Entry 6AH7 (X-ray diffraction, 2.38 A resolution); this record covers chains A and B.

== Chain A (and B) ==
Name: Xaa-Pro dipeptidase
Organism: Pseudoalteromonas lipolytica
Notes: EC 3.4.13.9; chain B of this document is another copy of the same molecule, construct and numbering; everything in this record applies to it too
UniProtKB: A0A1I7CHQ2 (A0A1I7CHQ2_9GAMM); residue numbers follow UniProt; this construct covers 1-440
Sequence (448 residues; row label = number of the first residue in the row):
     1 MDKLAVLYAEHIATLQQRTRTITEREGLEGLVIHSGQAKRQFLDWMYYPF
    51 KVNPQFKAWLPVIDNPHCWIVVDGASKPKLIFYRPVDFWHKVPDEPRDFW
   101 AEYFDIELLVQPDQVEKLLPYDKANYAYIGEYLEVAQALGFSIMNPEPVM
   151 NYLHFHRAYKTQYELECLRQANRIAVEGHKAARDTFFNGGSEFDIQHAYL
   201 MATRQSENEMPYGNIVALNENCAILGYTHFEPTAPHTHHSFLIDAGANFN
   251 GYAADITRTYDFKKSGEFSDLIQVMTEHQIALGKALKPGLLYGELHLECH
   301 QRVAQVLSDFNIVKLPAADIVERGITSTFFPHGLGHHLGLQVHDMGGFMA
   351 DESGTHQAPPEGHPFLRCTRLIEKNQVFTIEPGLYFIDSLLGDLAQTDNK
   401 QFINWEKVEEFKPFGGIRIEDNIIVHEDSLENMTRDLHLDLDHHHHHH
Unresolved in the structure: 1, 441-448
Sequence notes: engineered mutation Trp45 (Asp in A0A1I7CHQ2), Gly226 (His in A0A1I7CHQ2); expression tag (441-448)
Metal / ion sites: Na+ near Glu10 (its only coordinating residue here); Mn2+ site 1: Asp244, Asp255, Glu420; Mn2+ site 2: Asp255, His336, Glu420
From the paper describing this entry:
  - conformationally variable residues (side-chain flip): Arg367 (from molecular simulation)
  - mutagenesis - Y292F/L366F (1.5-fold): increased catalytic activity (paraoxonase activity)

== Chain A / chain B interface ==
Contacting residue pairs (94; chain A residue first):
  Lys39(A) - Tyr48(B)
  Gln41(A) - Lys51(B)
  Phe42(A) - Asn53(B)
  Phe42(A) - Pro54(B)
  Phe42(A) - Gly130(B)
  Phe42(A) - Glu131(B)
  Phe42(A) - Asn145(B)
  Leu43(A) - Met150(B)  hydrophobic
  Leu43(A) - Gln341(B)  hydrogen bond (backbone-side chain)
  Leu43(A) - Met345(B)
  Asp44(A) - Gln341(B)  hydrogen bond
  Trp45(A) - His343(B)
  Trp45(A) - Arg367(B)
  Met46(A) - Pro211(B)
  Met46(A) - Tyr212(B)  hydrophobic
  Tyr48(A) - Lys39(B)
  Tyr48(A) - Pro49(B)
  Tyr48(A) - Lys51(B)
  Pro49(A) - Tyr48(B)
  Pro49(A) - Pro49(B)  hydrophobic
  Lys51(A) - Gln41(B)
  Lys51(A) - Tyr48(B)
  Asn53(A) - Phe42(B)
  Pro54(A) - Phe42(B)
  Gln55(A) - Leu43(B)
  Asp64(A) - His229(B)
  Phe88(A) - Leu225(B)  hydrophobic
  Phe88(A) - Pro331(B)  hydrophobic
  Phe88(A) - Ile387(B)
  Phe88(A) - Ser389(B)
  Phe88(A) - Leu390(B)  hydrophobic
  Trp89(A) - Ile224(B)
  Trp89(A) - Leu225(B)  hydrophobic
  Trp89(A) - Gly226(B)  hydrogen bond (backbone-backbone)
  His90(A) - Ile224(B)
  Lys91(A) - Ile224(B)
  Lys91(A) - Gly226(B)
  Lys91(A) - Tyr227(B)
  Lys91(A) - Thr228(B)  hydrogen bond
  Lys91(A) - His229(B)
  Gly130(A) - Phe42(B)
  Glu131(A) - Phe42(B)
  Asn145(A) - Phe42(B)
  Ser191(A) - Arg204(B)  hydrogen bond
  Phe193(A) - Leu200(B)
  Phe193(A) - Met201(B)  hydrophobic
  Phe193(A) - Arg204(B)
  Phe193(A) - Gln205(B)
  Phe193(A) - Ser206(B)
  Asp194(A) - Met201(B)
  Asp194(A) - Arg204(B)  salt bridge
  His197(A) - His197(B)
  His197(A) - Leu200(B)
  His197(A) - Ser206(B)
  Leu200(A) - Phe193(B)
  Leu200(A) - His197(B)
  Met201(A) - Phe193(B)  hydrophobic
  Met201(A) - Asp194(B)
  Met201(A) - His197(B)
  Arg204(A) - Ser191(B)
  Arg204(A) - Phe193(B)
  Arg204(A) - Asp194(B)  salt bridge
  Arg204(A) - Pro232(B)  hydrogen bond (side chain-backbone)
  Gln205(A) - Phe193(B)
  Ser206(A) - Phe193(B)
  Ser206(A) - Glu207(B)
  Glu207(A) - Ser206(B)  hydrogen bond
  Glu207(A) - Glu207(B)  hydrogen bond (backbone-side chain)
  Glu207(A) - Asn208(B)  hydrogen bond
  Asn208(A) - Glu207(B)  hydrogen bond (backbone-side chain)
  Asn208(A) - Asn208(B)  hydrogen bond
  Pro211(A) - Met46(B)
  Tyr212(A) - Met46(B)  hydrophobic
  Asn221(A) - Lys91(B)
  Ile224(A) - Trp89(B)
  Ile224(A) - His90(B)
  Ile224(A) - Lys91(B)
  Leu225(A) - Phe88(B)  hydrophobic
  Leu225(A) - Trp89(B)
  Gly226(A) - Trp89(B)  hydrogen bond (backbone-backbone)
  Gly226(A) - His90(B)  hydrogen bond (backbone-side chain)
  Tyr227(A) - His90(B)
  Tyr227(A) - Lys91(B)
  Thr228(A) - His90(B)
  Phe230(A) - Ser206(B)
  Pro232(A) - Arg204(B)  hydrogen bond (backbone-side chain)
  Pro331(A) - Phe88(B)  hydrophobic
  Gln341(A) - Leu43(B)  hydrogen bond (side chain-backbone)
  Gln341(A) - Asp44(B)  hydrogen bond
  His343(A) - Trp45(B)
  Met345(A) - Leu43(B)
  Met345(A) - Trp45(B)  hydrophobic
  Ser389(A) - Phe88(B)
  Leu390(A) - Phe88(B)  hydrophobic
Also at the interface, not in a pair above, chain A (51 interface residues in all): His154, Val342, Ile387
Also at the interface, not in a pair above, chain B (51 interface residues in all): Gln55, His154, Val342

== Overview ==
Chain A and chain B each contribute 51 residues to their interface; the contacts include 16 hydrogen bonds and
2 salt bridges. Among the polar pairs are Asp194(A)-Arg204(B), Leu43(A)-Gln341(B) and Asp44(A)-Gln341(B). The
paper reports that Y292F/L366F of chain A increase catalytic activity (paraoxonase activity); conformational
variability at Arg367(A).
Both chains are Xaa-Pro dipeptidase (Pseudoalteromonas lipolytica). Entry 6AH7 (D45W/H226G mutant of marine
bacterial prolidase) was determined by X-ray diffraction, deposited together with 6AH8.
